Entry 4ZI8 (X-ray diffraction, 1.70 A resolution); this record covers chains A and B.

== Chain A (and B) ==
Protein: Protein Pcdhgc3
Organism: Mus musculus
Notes: chain B of this document is another copy of the same molecule, construct and numbering; everything in this record applies to it too
Reference sequence: Q91XX1 (Q91XX1_MOUSE); residues 0-314 here correspond to UniProt positions 30-344 (UniProt number = residue number + 30)
Chain sequence (334 residues; row label = number of the first residue in the row; numbers below 1 keep their minus sign (Met-19 is residue -19)):
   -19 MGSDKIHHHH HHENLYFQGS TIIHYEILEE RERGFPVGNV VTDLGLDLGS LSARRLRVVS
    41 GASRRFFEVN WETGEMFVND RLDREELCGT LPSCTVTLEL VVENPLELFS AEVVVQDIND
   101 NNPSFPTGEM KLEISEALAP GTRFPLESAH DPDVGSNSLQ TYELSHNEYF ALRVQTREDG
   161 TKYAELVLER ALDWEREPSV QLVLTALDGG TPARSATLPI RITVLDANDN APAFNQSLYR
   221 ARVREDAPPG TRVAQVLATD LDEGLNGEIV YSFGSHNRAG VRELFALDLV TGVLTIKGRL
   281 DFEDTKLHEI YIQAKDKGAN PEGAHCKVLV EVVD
Unresolved in the structure: -19 to 1 (chain B: -19 to -9)
Sequence notes: initiating methionine (-19); expression tag (-18 to -1)
Disulfide bonds: Cys68-Cys74
Ion coordination: Ca2+ site 1: Glu9, Glu10, Asp63, Glu65, Asp100; Ca2+ site 2: Glu9, Glu65, Asp97, Ile98, Asp100, Asp133; Na+: Glu12, Arg13 (shared with Asn-6(B), Tyr-4(B) of chain B); Ca2+ site 3: Asn99, Asn101, Asp131, Asp133, Asn137, Asp188; Ca2+ site 4: Glu116, Asp173, Glu175, Asp209; Ca2+ site 5: Glu116, Glu175, Asp206, Ala207, Asp209, Asp242; Ca2+ site 6: Asn208, Asn210, Asp240, Asp242, Asn246, Asp296; Ca2+ site 7: Glu225, Glu283 (shared with Glu225(B), Glu283(B) of chain B); Ca2+ site 8: Glu225, Asp314 (shared with Glu225(B), Asp314(B) of chain B); Ca2+ site 9: Asp281, Glu283 (shared with Asp281(B), Glu283(B) of chain B)
Reported in the primary citation:
  - specificity-determining residues: Thr70, Ser255, His256 (by similarity / conservation)

== Chain A / chain B interface ==
Pairs across the interface - 44 pairs, chain A then chain B:
  Glu66(A) - Ala259(B)
  Leu67(A) - Arg258(B)
  Leu67(A) - Ala259(B)  hydrogen bond (backbone-backbone)
  Cys68(A) - Asn257(B)
  Cys68(A) - Arg258(B)
  Gly69(A) - Ser255(B)
  Gly69(A) - Asn257(B)
  Thr70(A) - Ser255(B)  hydrogen bond
  Thr70(A) - His256(B)  hydrogen bond
  Leu71(A) - His256(B)
  Leu71(A) - Asn257(B)
  Leu71(A) - Arg258(B)
  Pro72(A) - His256(B)
  Thr75(A) - Arg258(B)  hydrogen bond (backbone-side chain)
  Ala119(A) - Gly121(B)
  Ala119(A) - Thr122(B)
  Gly121(A) - Ala119(B)
  Thr122(A) - Ala119(B)
  Pro125(A) - Asn300(B)
  Arg157(A) - Asn300(B)  hydrogen bond
  Arg157(A) - Glu302(B)
  Glu158(A) - Glu302(B)
  Asp159(A) - Gly303(B)
  Asp159(A) - His305(B)  salt bridge
  Tyr163(A) - Asn300(B)
  Ser255(A) - Gly69(B)
  Ser255(A) - Thr70(B)  hydrogen bond
  His256(A) - Thr70(B)  hydrogen bond
  His256(A) - Leu71(B)
  His256(A) - Pro72(B)
  Asn257(A) - Cys68(B)
  Asn257(A) - Gly69(B)
  Arg258(A) - Leu67(B)
  Arg258(A) - Leu71(B)
  Ala259(A) - Glu66(B)
  Ala259(A) - Leu67(B)  hydrogen bond (backbone-backbone)
  Asn300(A) - Pro125(B)
  Asn300(A) - Arg157(B)  hydrogen bond
  Asn300(A) - Tyr163(B)
  Pro301(A) - Arg157(B)
  Glu302(A) - Arg157(B)
  Glu302(A) - Glu158(B)  hydrogen bond (side chain-backbone)
  Gly303(A) - Asp159(B)
  His305(A) - Asp159(B)  salt bridge
Interface residues without a listed pair, chain A (30 interface residues in all): Cys74, Val76, Pro120, Ser128
Interface residues without a listed pair, chain B (28 interface residues in all): Leu126, Ser128, Tyr291, Pro301
Interface features reported in the paper:
  - pairs named by the authors: Thr70(A)-Ser255(B) (hydrogen bond), Thr70(A)-His256(B) (hydrogen bond), Ser255(A)-Thr70(B) (hydrogen bond), His256(A)-Thr70(B) (hydrogen bond)

== Summary ==
30 residues of chain A face 28 of chain B across their interface; the contacts include 10 hydrogen bonds and 2
salt bridges. Among the polar pairs are Asp159(A)-His305(B), Thr70(A)-Ser255(B) and Thr70(A)-His256(B). The
authors report hydrogen bonds between Thr70(A) and Ser255(B), Thr70(A) and His256(B) and Ser255(A) and
Thr70(B) among others. The paper reports specificity determinants Thr70(A), Ser255(A) and His256(A).
Chain A and chain B are both Protein Pcdhgc3 (Mus musculus); the structure, Structure of mouse clustered
PcdhgC3 EC1-3, was determined by X-ray diffraction (same publication as 4ZI9).
